8SLB - chains H and L of the 3 polymer chains in the assembly; structure by X-ray diffraction, 2.04 A resolution.

Chain H:
Protein: sAB C12 Heavy Chain
Source organism: Homo sapiens
Sequence (240 residues; row label = number of the first residue in the row):
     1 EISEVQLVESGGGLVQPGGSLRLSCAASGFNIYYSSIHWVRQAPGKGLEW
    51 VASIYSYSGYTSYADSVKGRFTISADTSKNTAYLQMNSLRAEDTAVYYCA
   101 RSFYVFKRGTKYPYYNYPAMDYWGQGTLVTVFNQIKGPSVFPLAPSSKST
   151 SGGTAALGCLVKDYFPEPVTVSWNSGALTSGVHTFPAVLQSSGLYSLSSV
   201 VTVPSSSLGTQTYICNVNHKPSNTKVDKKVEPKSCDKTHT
Disordered / not traced: 1-3, 147-153, 233-240
Cystine bridges: Cys25-Cys99, Cys159-Cys215

Chain L:
Protein: sAB C12 Light Chain
Source organism: Homo sapiens
Sequence (215 residues; row label = number of the first residue in the row):
     1 SDIQMTQSPSSLSASVGDRVTITCRASQSVSSAVAWYQQKPGKAPKLLIY
    51 SASSLYSGVPSRFSGSRSGTDFTLTISSLQPEDFATYYCQQSYYKPITFG
   101 QGTKVEIKRTVAAPSVFIFPPSDSQLKSGTASVVCLLNNFYPREAKVQWK
   151 VDNALQSGNSQESVTEQDSKDSTYSLSSTLTLSKADYEKHKVYACEVTHQ
   201 GLSSPVTKSFNRGEC
Disordered / not traced: 215
Cystine bridges: Cys24-Cys89, Cys135-Cys195

Interface between chain H and chain L:
Pairs across the interface (66; chain H residue first):
  Gln42(H) - Gln39(L)  hydrogen bond
  Gln42(H) - Tyr88(L)  hydrogen bond
  Lys46(H) - Tyr88(L)
  Gly47(H) - Tyr88(L)
  Leu48(H) - Pro45(L)  hydrophobic
  Leu48(H) - Tyr88(L)  hydrophobic
  Leu48(H) - Phe99(L)
  Trp50(H) - Pro96(L)  hydrophobic
  Trp50(H) - Ile97(L)
  Trp50(H) - Phe99(L)
  Ser53(H) - Lys95(L)  hydrogen bond
  Ser62(H) - Lys95(L)
  Tyr98(H) - Gln39(L)  hydrogen bond
  Tyr98(H) - Lys43(L)
  Tyr98(H) - Ala44(L)  hydrophobic
  Phe103(H) - Leu47(L)  hydrophobic
  Phe103(H) - Tyr56(L)  hydrophobic
  Val105(H) - Tyr50(L)
  Asn116(H) - Ser51(L)  hydrogen bond
  Tyr117(H) - Ala33(L)  hydrophobic
  Tyr117(H) - Ser92(L)
  Tyr117(H) - Tyr93(L)
  Pro118(H) - Ser92(L)  hydrogen bond (backbone-side chain)
  Ala119(H) - Tyr37(L)
  Ala119(H) - Tyr50(L)  hydrophobic
  Met120(H) - Tyr37(L)  hydrogen bond (backbone-side chain)
  Met120(H) - Leu47(L)
  Met120(H) - Gln90(L)
  Met120(H) - Ile97(L)  hydrophobic
  Asp121(H) - Tyr56(L)
  Trp123(H) - Tyr37(L)  hydrophobic
  Trp123(H) - Ala44(L)  hydrophobic
  Trp123(H) - Pro45(L)
  Gly124(H) - Ala44(L)
  Gln125(H) - Lys43(L)
  Gln125(H) - Ala44(L)  hydrogen bond (side chain-backbone)
  Phe141(H) - Ser122(L)
  Phe141(H) - Ser124(L)
  Phe141(H) - Gln125(L)
  Pro142(H) - Ser122(L)
  Leu143(H) - Phe119(L)
  Ala144(H) - Phe119(L)
  Ala156(H) - Phe117(L)  hydrophobic
  Ala156(H) - Phe119(L)
  Ala156(H) - Leu136(L)  hydrophobic
  Leu160(H) - Ser132(L)
  Lys162(H) - Gln125(L)
  Lys162(H) - Ser132(L)
  His183(H) - Asn138(L)
  His183(H) - Asn139(L)  hydrogen bond
  His183(H) - Asp168(L)
  His183(H) - Ser175(L)
  Phe185(H) - Leu136(L)  hydrophobic
  Phe185(H) - Ser163(L)
  Phe185(H) - Thr165(L)
  Phe185(H) - Ser175(L)
  Phe185(H) - Leu176(L)
  Phe185(H) - Ser177(L)
  Pro186(H) - Ser163(L)  hydrogen bond (backbone-side chain)
  Pro186(H) - Val164(L)
  Val188(H) - Gln161(L)
  Val188(H) - Glu162(L)
  Leu189(H) - Gln161(L)  hydrogen bond (backbone-side chain)
  Gln190(H) - Gln161(L)
  Val200(H) - Leu136(L)  hydrophobic
  Thr202(H) - Asn138(L)
Interface residues without a listed pair, chain H (41 interface residues in all): His38, Val40, Glu49, Tyr122, Thr154, Leu157, Ser198
Interface residues without a listed pair, chain L (42 interface residues in all): Ala35, Gly42, Gln101, Ser128, Thr130, Val134

In short:
The interface between chain H and chain L involves 41 residues on one side and 42 on the other; the contacts
include 11 hydrogen bonds. Polar contacts include Gln42(H)-Gln39(L), Gln42(H)-Tyr88(L) and Ser53(H)-Lys95(L).
Chain H is sAB C12 Heavy Chain and chain L is sAB C12 Light Chain, both from Homo sapiens; the structure,
X-ray structure of CorA N-terminal domain in complex with conformation-specific synthetic antibody C12, was
determined by X-ray diffraction.
